Entry 9K9U (electron microscopy, 3.08 A resolution); this record covers chains B and C of the 5 polymer chains in the assembly.

Chain B:
Molecule: E4R
Organism: Monkeypox virus
Notes: EC 3.2.2.27
Reference sequence: Q5IXS4 (Q5IXS4_MONPV); residues 1-218 here = UniProt positions 1-218
Chain sequence (218 residues; numbered 1 to 218; the number before each row is that of its first residue):
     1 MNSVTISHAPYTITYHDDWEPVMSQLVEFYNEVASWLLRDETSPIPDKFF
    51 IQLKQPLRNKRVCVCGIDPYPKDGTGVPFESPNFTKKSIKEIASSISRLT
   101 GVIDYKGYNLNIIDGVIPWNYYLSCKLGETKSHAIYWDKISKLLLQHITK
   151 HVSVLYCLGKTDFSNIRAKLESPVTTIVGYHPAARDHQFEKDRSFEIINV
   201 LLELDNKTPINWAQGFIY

Chain C:
Molecule: DNA polymerase processivity factor component A20
Organism: Monkeypox virus
Reference sequence: Q5IXP2 (Q5IXP2_MONPV); residues 1-426 here = UniProt positions 1-426
Chain sequence (426 residues; each row starts with the number of its first residue):
     1 MTSSADLTNLKELLSLYKSLRFSDSVAIEKYNSLVEWGTSTYWKIGVQKV
    51 TNVETSISDYYDEVKNKPFNIDPGYYIFLPVYFGSVFIYSKGKNMVELGS
   101 GNSFQIPDEIRSACNKVLDSDNGIDFLRFVLLNNRWIMEDAISKYQSPVN
   151 IFKLASEYGLNIPNYLEIEIEEDTLFDDELYSIMERSFDDTFPKISISYI
   201 KLGELKRQVVDFFKFSFMYIESIKVDRIGDNIFIPSVITKSGKKILVKDV
   251 DHLIRSKVREHTFVKVKKKNTFSILYDYDGNGTETRGEVIKRIIDTIGRD
   301 YYVNGKYFSKVGIAGLKQLTNKLDINECATVDELVDEINKSGTVKRKIKN
   351 QSVFDLSRECLGYPEADFITLVNNMRFKIENCKVVNFNIENTNCLNNPSI
   401 ETIYGNFNQFVSIFNTVTDVKKRLFE
Unresolved in the structure: 48-56, 426

How chain B and chain C interact:
Pairs across the interface (25):
  R167(B) - T41(C)  hydrogen bond (side chain-backbone)
  R167(B) - Y42(C)
  R167(B) - W43(C)
  L170(B) - W43(C)
  E171(B) - W43(C)
  S172(B) - W43(C)
  P173(B) - W43(C)
  P173(B) - K44(C)
  V174(B) - W43(C)
  T175(B) - Y42(C)
  T175(B) - K44(C)
  T175(B) - I45(C)
  T176(B) - Y42(C)
  I177(B) - Y42(C)  hydrophobic
  Y180(B) - T2(C)
  K191(B) - T2(C)
  R193(B) - T2(C)
  R193(B) - S4(C)
  I197(B) - L10(C)  hydrophobic
  I197(B) - Y42(C)
  V200(B) - L10(C)  hydrophobic
  L201(B) - L10(C)  hydrophobic
  L204(B) - G46(C)
  L204(B) - V47(C)
  D205(B) - G46(C)
Other interface residues (no listed pair), chain B (21 interface residues in all): K160, D192, E196, E203
Other interface residues (no listed pair), chain C (14 interface residues in all): M1, L7, L14, S40

In short:
21 residues of chain B and 14 residues of chain C are in contact; the contacts include 1 hydrogen bond. The
hydrogen-bonded pair is R167(B)-T41(C).
Chain B is E4R and chain C is DNA polymerase processivity factor component A20, both from Monkeypox virus; the
structure, MPXV DNA polymerase complex in editing state 1, was determined by electron microscopy (same
publication as 9K9R, 9K9S, 9K9T and 9K9V).
